Entry 6V8X (electron microscopy, 3.00 A resolution); this record covers chains C and D of the 12 polymer chains in the assembly.

# Chain C
Molecule: VRC01 Fab Heavy Chain
From: Homo sapiens
UniProt: Q6N095 (Q6N095_HUMAN); residues 115-216 here correspond to UniProt positions 147-248 (UniProt number = residue number + 32)
Sequence (224 residues; row label = number of the first residue in the row; a row labelled like 82A-82C holds insertion residues (82A, then the next letters in order)):
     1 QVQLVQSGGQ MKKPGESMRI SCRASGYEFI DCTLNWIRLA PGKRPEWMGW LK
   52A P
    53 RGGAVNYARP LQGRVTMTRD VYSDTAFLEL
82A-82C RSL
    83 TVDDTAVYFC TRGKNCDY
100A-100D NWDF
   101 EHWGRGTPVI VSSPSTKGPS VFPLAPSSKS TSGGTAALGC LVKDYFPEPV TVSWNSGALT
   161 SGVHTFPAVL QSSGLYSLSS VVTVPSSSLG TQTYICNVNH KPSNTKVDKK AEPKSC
Sequence notes: conflict Ala-211 (Val243 in Q6N095)
Cystine bridges: Cys-22/Cys-92, Cys-32/Cys-98, Cys-140/Cys-196

# Chain D
Molecule: VRC01 Fab Light Chain
From: Homo sapiens
UniProt: Q6PIL8 (Q6PIL8_HUMAN); residues 107-216 here correspond to UniProt positions 127-236 (UniProt number = residue number + 20)
Sequence (208 residues; row label = number of the first residue in the row; note: 6 numbers in that range are skipped by the numbering (no residue carries them; nothing is unmodelled there)):
     3 VLTQSPGTLS LSPGETAIIS CRTSQ
    30 YGSLAWYQQR PGQAPRLVIY SGSTRAAGIP DRFSGSRWGP DYNLTISNLE SGDFGVYYCQ
    90 QY
    96 EFFGQGTKVQ VDIKRTVAAP SVFIFPPSDE QLKSGTASVV CLLNNFYPRE AKVQWKVDNA
   156 LQSGNSQESV TEQDSKDSTY SLSSTLTLSK ADYEKHKVYA CEVTHQGLRS PVTKSFNRGE
   216 C
Sequence notes: conflict Arg-204 (Ser224 in Q6PIL8)
Cystine bridges: Cys-23/Cys-88, Cys-136/Cys-196

# Interface between chain C and chain D
Cross-chain cystine bridges: Cys-216(C)/Cys-216(D)
Pairs across the interface (67; chain C residue first):
  Arg-44(C) with Leu-4(D), hydrogen bond (side chain-backbone); Phe-98(D), hydrogen bond (side chain-backbone); Gly-99(D); Gln-100(D)
  Pro-45(C) with Tyr-87(D); Phe-98(D), hydrophobic; Gly-99(D)
  Trp-47(C) with Glu-96(D)
  Tyr-100(C) with Tyr-91(D)
  Trp-100B(C) with Gln-89(D), hydrogen bond (backbone-side chain); Tyr-91(D), hydrogen bond (side chain-backbone); Glu-96(D)
  Asp-100C(C) with Tyr-36(D); Leu-46(D); Tyr-49(D)
  Phe-100D(C) with Tyr-36(D), hydrogen bond (backbone-side chain); Leu-46(D); Gln-89(D)
  Trp-103(C) with Ala-43(D), hydrophobic; Pro-44(D)
  Gly-104(C) with Ala-43(D)
  Val-121(C) with Gln-126(D)
  Phe-122(C) with Gln-126(D); Thr-131(D)
  Pro-123(C) with Ser-123(D), hydrogen bond (backbone-backbone)
  Leu-124(C) with Ser-133(D); Val-135(D), hydrophobic
  Ala-125(C) with Phe-120(D); Pro-121(D), hydrogen bond (backbone-backbone); Ser-123(D)
  Ser-127(C) with Phe-120(D); Arg-213(D)
  Ser-128(C) with Phe-120(D)
  Lys-129(C) with Cys-216(D)
  Thr-135(C) with Phe-118(D)
  Ala-136(C) with Phe-120(D), hydrophobic
  Ala-137(C) with Phe-120(D); Leu-137(D), hydrophobic
  Leu-141(C) with Ser-133(D)
  Ser-161(C) with Lys-171(D)
  Gly-162(C) with Lys-171(D)
  His-164(C) with Thr-166(D); Asp-169(D); Ser-176(D), hydrogen bond
  Thr-165(C) with Thr-166(D)
  Phe-166(C) with Ser-164(D); Thr-166(D); Ser-176(D); Leu-177(D); Ser-178(D)
  Pro-167(C) with Ser-164(D); Val-165(D)
  Val-169(C) with Gln-162(D)
  Gln-171(C) with Thr-182(D)
  Ser-172(C) with Asn-160(D)
  Val-181(C) with Leu-137(D), hydrophobic
  Thr-183(C) with Asn-139(D)
  Lys-209(C) with Glu-125(D), salt bridge
  Lys-210(C) with Ser-123(D); Glu-125(D)
  Lys-214(C) with Pro-121(D); Pro-122(D); Asp-124(D), salt bridge; Cys-216(D)
  Ser-215(C) with Cys-216(D)
  Cys-216(C) with Arg-213(D); Cys-216(D), disulfide
Interface residues without a listed pair, chain C (46 interface residues in all): Leu-39, Lys-43, Lys-96, Glu-101, Pro-126, Ala-168, Leu-170, Ser-179, Ala-211
Interface residues without a listed pair, chain D (42 interface residues in all): Ser-32, Leu-127, Ser-161

# Summary
Chain C and chain D form an interface of 46 and 42 residues respectively; the contacts include 1 disulfide
bond, 8 hydrogen bonds and 2 salt bridges. Among the polar pairs are Lys-209(C)/Glu-125(D),
Lys-214(C)/Asp-124(D) and Arg-44(C)/Leu-4(D).
Chain C is VRC01 Fab Heavy Chain and chain D is VRC01 Fab Light Chain, both from Homo sapiens; the structure,
VRC01 Bound BG505 F14 HIV-1 SOSIP Envelope Trimer Structure, was determined by electron microscopy, deposited
together with 6V8Z.
